Entry 5O6H (X-ray diffraction, 1.29 A resolution); this record covers chain A.

# Chain A
Protein: Glycylpeptide N-tetradecanoyltransferase 1
Organism: Homo sapiens
Notes: EC 2.3.1.97
UniProt: P30419 (NMT1_HUMAN); residue numbers follow UniProt; this construct covers 109-496
Sequence (391 residues; numbered 106 to 496; the number before each row is that of its first residue):
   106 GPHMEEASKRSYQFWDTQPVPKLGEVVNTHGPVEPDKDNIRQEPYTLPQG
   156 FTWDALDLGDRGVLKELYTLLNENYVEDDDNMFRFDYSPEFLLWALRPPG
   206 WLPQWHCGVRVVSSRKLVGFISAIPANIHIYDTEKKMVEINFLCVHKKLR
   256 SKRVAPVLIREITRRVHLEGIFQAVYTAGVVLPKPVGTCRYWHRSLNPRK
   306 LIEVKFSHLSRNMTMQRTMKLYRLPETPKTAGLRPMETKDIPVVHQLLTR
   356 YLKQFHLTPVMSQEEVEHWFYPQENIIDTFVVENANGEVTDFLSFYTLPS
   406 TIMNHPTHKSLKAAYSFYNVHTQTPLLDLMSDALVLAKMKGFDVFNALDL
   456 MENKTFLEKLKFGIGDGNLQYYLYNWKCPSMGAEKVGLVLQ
Unresolved in the structure: 106-114
Sequence notes: expression tag (106-108)
Metal / ion sites: Mg2+: Leu254 (together with tetradecanoyl-coa)
Residues lining bound ligands:
  - 9M2 (1-[5-[4-fluoranyl-2-[2-(1,3,5-trimethylpyrazol-4-yl)ethoxy]phenyl]-2H-indazol-3-yl]-N,N-dimethyl-methanamine): Tyr180, Val181, Glu182, Asp183, Phe188, Arg189, Phe190, Tyr192, Asn246, Thr282, Gly284, Tyr296, Trp297, Phe311, Ser405, Leu416, Tyr420, Asn451, Ala452, Leu453, Leu474, Leu495, Gln496
  - tetradecanoyl-coa (MYA): Tyr117, Gln118, Phe119, Trp120, Asn179, Tyr180, Val181, Val243, Ile245, Asn246, Phe247, Leu248, Cys249, Val250, Leu254, Arg255, Ser256, Lys257, Arg258, Val259, Ala260, Pro261, Ile264, Ile267, Thr268, Val271, His272, Ile276, Phe277, Gln278, Ala279, Tyr281, Thr282, Ala283, Val285, Leu287, Tyr479

# Summary
Ligands of chain A: tetradecanoyl-coa and compound 9M2.
Chain A is Glycylpeptide N-tetradecanoyltransferase 1 (Homo sapiens); the structure, Human NMT1 in complex
with myristoyl-CoA and inhibitor IMP-917, was determined by X-ray diffraction together with 5O48, 5O4V, 5O6J
and 5MU6 from the same study.
